6FC7 - chains A and C of the 3 polymer chains in the assembly; structure by X-ray diffraction, 1.95 A resolution.

Chain A (and C):
Name: Two-domain laccase
From: Streptomyces griseoflavus
Notes: EC 1.10.3.2; chain C of this document is another copy of the same molecule, construct and numbering; everything in this record applies to it too
UniProtKB: A0A0M4FJ81 (A0A0M4FJ81_9ACTN); residue numbers follow UniProt; this construct covers 1-322
Amino-acid sequence (322 residues; numbered 1 to 322; the number before each row is that of its first residue):
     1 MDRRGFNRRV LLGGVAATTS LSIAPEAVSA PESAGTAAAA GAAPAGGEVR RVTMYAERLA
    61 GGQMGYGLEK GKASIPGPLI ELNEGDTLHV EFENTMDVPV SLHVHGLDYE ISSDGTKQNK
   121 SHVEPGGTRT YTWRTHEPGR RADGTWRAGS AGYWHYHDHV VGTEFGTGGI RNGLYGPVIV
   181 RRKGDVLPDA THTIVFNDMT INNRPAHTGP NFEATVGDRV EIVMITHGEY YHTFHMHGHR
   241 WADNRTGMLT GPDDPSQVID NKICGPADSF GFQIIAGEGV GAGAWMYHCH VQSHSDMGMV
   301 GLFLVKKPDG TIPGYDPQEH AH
Disordered / not traced: 1-39, 321-322 (chain C: 1-40, 318-322)
Sequence notes: conflict Phe165 (His in A0A0M4FJ81)
Ion coordination: Cu ion site 1: His103 (shared with 1 residue of chain B); Cu ion site 2: His105, His157 (shared with 1 residue of chain B); Cu ion site 3: His159 (shared with 2 residues of chain B); Cu ion site 4: His232, Cys289, His294; Cu ion site 5: His235 (shared with His103(C) of chain C); Cu ion site 6: His237, His288 (shared with His159(C) of chain C); Cu ion site 7: His290 (shared with His105(C), His157(C) of chain C)
From the paper describing this entry:
  - mutagenesis - I170A, I170F: decreased catalytic activity

How chain A and chain C interact:
Pairs across the interface - 91 pairs, chain A then chain C:
  Val186(A) - Thr145(C)
  Arg219(A) - Arg141(C)
  Arg219(A) - Asp143(C)  salt bridge
  Arg219(A) - Thr145(C)  hydrogen bond
  Tyr231(A) - Glu229(C)  hydrogen bond (side chain-backbone)
  Tyr231(A) - Tyr230(C)  hydrogen bond (side chain-backbone)
  Tyr231(A) - Tyr231(C)  hydrogen bond (side chain-backbone)
  Tyr231(A) - Pro266(C)
  Thr233(A) - Gly265(C)
  Thr233(A) - Pro266(C)  hydrogen bond (side chain-backbone)
  His235(A) - His103(C)  hydrogen bond
  His235(A) - His105(C)
  His237(A) - His103(C)
  His237(A) - Tyr109(C)
  His237(A) - Asp114(C)  salt bridge
  His237(A) - Thr116(C)
  His237(A) - His159(C)
  Gly238(A) - Tyr109(C)  hydrogen bond (backbone-side chain)
  Arg240(A) - Gly106(C)  hydrogen bond (side chain-backbone)
  Arg240(A) - Leu107(C)
  Arg240(A) - Asp108(C)  salt bridge
  Leu249(A) - Trp146(C)
  Leu249(A) - Ala148(C)  hydrophobic
  Gly251(A) - Trp146(C)
  Pro252(A) - Trp146(C)  hydrophobic
  Pro255(A) - Asn244(C)
  Pro255(A) - Arg245(C)
  Pro255(A) - Thr250(C)
  Pro255(A) - Asp254(C)
  Gln257(A) - Ser269(C)
  Val258(A) - Ala148(C)  hydrophobic
  Val258(A) - Trp154(C)
  Ile259(A) - Trp154(C)  hydrophobic
  Asp260(A) - His105(C)  salt bridge
  Asp260(A) - Gly106(C)  hydrogen bond (side chain-backbone)
  Asp260(A) - Trp154(C)
  Asn261(A) - His105(C)
  Asn261(A) - Pro266(C)  hydrogen bond (side chain-backbone)
  Asn261(A) - Ala267(C)  hydrogen bond (side chain-backbone)
  Asn261(A) - Asp268(C)  hydrogen bond
  Lys262(A) - Asp268(C)
  Ile263(A) - Cys264(C)
  Ile263(A) - Gly265(C)
  Ile263(A) - Asp268(C)
  Ile275(A) - Arg141(C)
  Ile275(A) - Asp143(C)
  Glu278(A) - Arg141(C)  salt bridge
  Glu278(A) - Arg147(C)  salt bridge
  Gly279(A) - Asp108(C)
  Gly279(A) - Arg134(C)  hydrogen bond (backbone-side chain)
  Gly279(A) - Arg147(C)
  Val280(A) - Asp108(C)
  Val280(A) - Tyr109(C)
  Val280(A) - Glu110(C)
  Ala282(A) - Ile111(C)
  Gly283(A) - Ile111(C)
  Ala284(A) - Ile111(C)
  Ala284(A) - Asn119(C)  hydrogen bond (backbone-side chain)
  Trp285(A) - Tyr109(C)
  Trp285(A) - Glu110(C)
  Trp285(A) - Ile111(C)  hydrophobic
  Met286(A) - Gln118(C)
  Met286(A) - Phe165(C)  hydrophobic
  His288(A) - Phe165(C)
  His290(A) - His105(C)
  His290(A) - His157(C)  hydrogen bond
  His290(A) - Pro266(C)
  His290(A) - Ala267(C)
  Val291(A) - Gly228(C)
  Val291(A) - Glu229(C)
  Val291(A) - Pro266(C)  hydrophobic
  Gln292(A) - Phe165(C)  hydrogen bond (side chain-backbone)
  Gln292(A) - Thr167(C)  hydrogen bond
  Gln292(A) - Ile170(C)
  Gln292(A) - Gly228(C)  hydrogen bond (backbone-backbone)
  Ser293(A) - Glu229(C)  hydrogen bond
  His294(A) - Glu229(C)
  Ser295(A) - Phe165(C)
  Asp296(A) - Thr163(C)  hydrogen bond
  Asp296(A) - Phe165(C)
  Asp296(A) - Thr167(C)  hydrogen bond
  Val300(A) - Phe165(C)  hydrophobic
  Gly314(A) - Lys120(C)  hydrogen bond (backbone-side chain)
  Asp316(A) - Lys120(C)
  Glu319(A) - Lys117(C)  salt bridge
  Glu319(A) - Gln118(C)
  Glu319(A) - Lys120(C)
  Glu319(A) - Glu164(C)
  His320(A) - Gln118(C)  hydrogen bond (side chain-backbone)
  His320(A) - Asn119(C)  hydrogen bond
  His320(A) - Glu164(C)
Other interface residues (no listed pair), chain A (43 interface residues in all): Thr250, Pro313
Other interface residues (no listed pair), chain C (50 interface residues in all): His136, Arg140, Gly149, Gly166, Ser256, Ile263, Phe270

In short:
Chain A and chain C form an interface of 43 and 50 residues respectively, with 24 hydrogen bonds and 7 salt
bridges. Among the polar pairs are Arg219(A)-Asp143(C), His237(A)-Asp114(C) and Arg240(A)-Asp108(C). His105(A)
and His157(A) coordinate Cu ion site 2. From the paper: I170A and I170F of chain A reduce catalytic activity.
Chain A and chain C are both Two-domain laccase (Streptomyces griseoflavus); the structure, Crystal Structure
of Two-Domain Laccase mutant H165F from Streptomyces griseoflavus with high copper ions occupancy, was
determined by X-ray diffraction (same publication as 6RH9, 6RHQ, 6S0O, 6FDJ and 5MKM).
